PDB entry 7USF | electron microscopy, 3.50 A resolution | chains A and I of the 7 polymer chains in the assembly

[Chain A]
Molecule: Integrase
Organism: Mouse mammary tumor virus
UniProt: O56220 (O56220_MMTV); residues 1-319 here correspond to UniProt positions 1437-1755 (UniProt number = residue number + 1436)
Chain sequence (319 residues; each row starts with the number of its first residue):
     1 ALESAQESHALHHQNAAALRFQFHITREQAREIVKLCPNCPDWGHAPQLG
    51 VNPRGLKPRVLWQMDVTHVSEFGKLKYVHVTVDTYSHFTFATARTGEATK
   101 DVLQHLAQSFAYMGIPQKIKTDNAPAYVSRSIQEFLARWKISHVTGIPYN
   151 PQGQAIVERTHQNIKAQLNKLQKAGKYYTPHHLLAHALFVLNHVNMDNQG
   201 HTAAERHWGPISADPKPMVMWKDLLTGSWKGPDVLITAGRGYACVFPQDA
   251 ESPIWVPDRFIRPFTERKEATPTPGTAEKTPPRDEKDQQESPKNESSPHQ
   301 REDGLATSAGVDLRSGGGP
Not modelled in the structure: 266-319
Construct notes: engineered mutation Ser-252 (Thr1688 in O56220)
Ion coordination: Zn2+: His-9, His-13, Cys-37, Cys-40; Ca2+: Asp-65, Asp-122 (shared with 1 residue of chain J)
Reported in the primary citation:
  - binding site for vDNA strand (non-transferred) (chain I): Gln-48, Val-51, Pro-53, Trp-255
  - binding site for vDNA-tDNA strand (transferred): Pro-151, Gln-152, Arg-159, Gln-162, Arg-240
  - catalytic residues: Asp-65, Asp-122, Glu-158
  - self-association interface (contacts with another copy of this molecule); pairs are residue here / residue on that copy: Asp-223/Arg-240 (salt bridge)
  - mutagenesis - R27A/R31A: abolished catalytic activity
  - mutagenesis - R159E, W255A: abolished catalytic activity on strand transfer
  - mutagenesis - P125T, Y149G, D223A, D223R: decreased catalytic activity on c.i.
  - mutagenesis - D223A (30- to 40-fold), D223R (30- to 40-fold): increased catalytic activity on h.s. integration
  - mutagenesis - P125D, P125T, Y149G, D223R, W255A: decreased catalytic activity (3'-processing)
  - mutagenesis - R159E: abolished catalytic activity (3'-processing)

[Chain I]
Molecule: vDNA strand (non-transferred)
Sequence (30 nucleotides; each row starts with the number of its first residue):
     1 AATGCCGCAGTCGGCCGACCTGAGGGTCAC
Not modelled in the structure: 23-30

[Interface between chain A and chain I]
Contacting residue pairs - 34 pairs, chain A then chain I:
  Gln-48(A) / DG4(I)  sugar contact
  Gln-48(A) / DC5(I)  hydrogen bond to the phosphate
  Gly-50(A) / DT3(I)  base contact
  Gly-50(A) / DG4(I)  hydrogen bond to the phosphate
  Val-51(A) / DT3(I)  hydrogen bond to the base
  Val-51(A) / DG4(I)  phosphate contact
  Val-51(A) / DC5(I)  phosphate contact
  Asn-52(A) / DT3(I)  sugar contact
  Asn-52(A) / DC5(I)  phosphate contact
  Pro-53(A) / DT3(I)  base contact
  Arg-54(A) / DC5(I)  salt bridge to the phosphate
  Arg-54(A) / DC6(I)  salt bridge to the phosphate
  His-87(A) / DC6(I)  salt bridge to the phosphate
  Lys-120(A) / DT3(I)  salt bridge to the phosphate
  Val-144(A) / DA2(I)  sugar contact
  Thr-145(A) / DA1(I)  hydrogen bond to the base
  Gly-146(A) / DT3(I)  phosphate contact
  Ile-147(A) / DA2(I)  phosphate contact
  Ile-147(A) / DT3(I)  hydrogen bond to the phosphate
  Asn-150(A) / DT3(I)  phosphate contact
  Gln-152(A) / DG4(I)  phosphate contact
  Ala-155(A) / DG4(I)  base contact
  Ala-155(A) / DC5(I)  sugar contact
  Ile-156(A) / DC6(I)  phosphate contact
  Glu-158(A) / DG4(I)  base contact
  Arg-159(A) / DC5(I)  base contact
  Arg-159(A) / DC6(I)  hydrogen bond to the base
  Arg-159(A) / DG7(I)  hydrogen bond to the sugar
  Asn-163(A) / DG7(I)  sugar contact
  Arg-240(A) / DC6(I)  base contact
  Arg-240(A) / DG7(I)  hydrogen bond to the base
  Gly-241(A) / DC5(I)  phosphate contact
  Tyr-242(A) / DC5(I)  phosphate contact
  Tyr-242(A) / DC6(I)  phosphate contact
Other interface residues (no listed pair), chain A (24 interface residues in all): Gly-153, Lys-170
Other interface residues (no listed pair), chain I (8 interface residues in all): DC8

[Summary]
Chain A and chain I form an interface of 24 and 8 residues respectively; the contacts include 8 hydrogen bonds
and 4 salt bridges. Polar pairs include Val-51(A)/DT3(I), Thr-145(A)/DA1(I) and Arg-159(A)/DC6(I). The paper
reports catalytic residues Asp-65(A), Asp-122(A) and Glu-158(A); P125D, P125T and Y149G of chain A, among
others, reduce catalytic activity (3'-processing); 8 substitutions were tested in all.
Chain A is Integrase (Mouse mammary tumor virus) and chain I is vDNA strand (non-transferred); the structure,
Mouse mammary tumor virus strand transfer complex intasome, was determined by electron microscopy together
with 7UT1 from the same study.
